Entry 8VPK (electron microscopy, 2.63 A resolution); this record covers chains A and E of the 35 polymer chains in the assembly.

# Chain A
Molecule: 23S ribosomal RNA
From: Mycolicibacterium smegmatis MC2 155
Sequence (3120 nucleotides; row label = number of the first residue in the row):
     1 UAAGUGUUUA AGGGCGCAUG GUGGAUGCCU UGGCACUGGG AGCCGAUGAA GGACGUAGGA
    61 GGCUGCGAUA AGCCUCGGGG AGCUGUCAAC CGAGCGUUGA UCCGAGGAUG UCCGAAUGGG
   121 GAAACCCGGC ACGAGUGAUG UCGUGUCACC AGGCGCUGAA UAUAUAGGCG UCUGGGGGGA
   181 ACGCGGGGAA GUGAAACAUC UCAGUACCCG UAGGAAGAGA AAACAAAAUG UGAUUCCGUG
   241 AGUAGUGGCG AGCGAAAGCG GAGGAUGGCU AAACCGUAUG CAUGUGAUAC CGGGUAGGGG
   301 UUGUGUGUGC GGGGUUGUGG GACCUAUCUU UCCGGCUCUA CCUGGCUGGA GGGCAGUGAG
   361 AAAAUGUUGU GGUUAGCGGA AAUGGCUUGG GAUGGCCUGC CGUAGACGGU GAGAGCCCGG
   421 UACGUGAAAA CCCGACGUCU GUCUUGAUGG UGUUCCCGAG UAGCAGCGGG CCCGUGGAAU
   481 CUGCUGUGAA UCUGCCGGGA CCACCCGGUA AGCCUGAAUA CUUCCCAGUG ACCGAUAGCG
   541 GAUUAGUACC GUGAGGGAAU GGUGAAAAGU ACCCCGGGAG GGGAGUGAAA GAGUACCUGA
   601 AACCGUGCGC UUACAAUCCG UCAGAGCCCU CGACGUGUCG UGGGGUGAUG GCGUGCCUUU
   661 UGAAGAAUGA GCCUGCGAGU CAGGGACAUG UCGCGAGGUU AACCCGGGUG GGGUAGCCGC
   721 AGCGAAAGCG AGUCUGAAUA GGGCGUAUCC ACACAAGAGU GUGUGGUGUA GUGGUGUGUU
   781 CUGGACCCGA AGCGGAGUGA UCUACCCAUG GCCAGGGUGA AGCGCGGGUA AGACCGCGUG
   841 GAGGCCCGAA CCCACUUAGG UUGAAGACUG AGGGGAUGAG CUGUGGGUAG GGGUGAAAGG
   901 CCAAUCAAAC UCCGUGAUAG CUGGUUCUCC CCGAAAUGCA UUUAGGUGCA GCGUCGCAUG
   961 UUUCUUGCCG GAGGUAGAGC UACUGGAUGG CCGAUGGGCC CCACAGGGUU ACUGACGUCA
  1021 GCCAAACUCC GAAUGCCGGU AAGUCCAAGA GUGCGGCAGU GAGACGGCGG GGGAUAAGCU
  1081 CCGUGCGUCG AGAGGGAAAC AGCCCAGAUC GCCGGCUAAG GCCCCUAAGC GUGUGCUAAG
  1141 UGGAAAAGGA UGUGCAGUCG CGAAGACAAC CAGGAGGUUG GCUUAGAAGC AGCCACCCUU
  1201 GAAAGAGUGC GUAAUAGCUC ACUGGUCAAG UGAUUGUGCG CCGAUAAUGU AGCGGGGCUC
  1261 AAGCACACCG CCGAAGCCGC GGCAGCCAAC GUGUUGGCUG GGUAGGGGAG CGUCCUGCAU
  1321 CCGGUGAAGC CGCCGAGUGA UCGAGUGGUG GAGGGUGUGG GAGUGAGAAU GCAGGCAUGA
  1381 GUAGCGAUUA GGCAAGUGAG AACCUUGCCC GCCGAAAGAC CAAGGGUUCC UGGGCCAGGC
  1441 CAGUCCGCCC AGGGUGAGUC GGGACCUAAG GCGAGGCCGA CAGGCGUAGU CGAUGGACAA
  1501 CGGGUUGAUA UUCCCGUACC CGUGUAUGUG CGUCCAUGAU GAAUCAGCGG UACUAACCAU
  1561 CCAAAACCAC CGUGACCGCA CCUUUCGGGG UGUGGCGUUG GUGGGGCUGC AUGGGACCUU
  1621 CGUUGGUAGU AGUCAAGCGA UGGGGUGACG CAGGAAGGUA GCCGUACCGG UCAGUGGUAA
  1681 UACCGGGGUA AGCCUGUAGG GAGUCAGAUA GGUAAAUCCG UCUGGCAUAU AUCCUGAGAG
  1741 GUGAUGCAUA GCCGAGUGAG GCGAAUUCGG UGAUCCUAUG CUGCCGAGAA AAGCCUCUAG
  1801 CGAGGACAUA CACGGCCCGU ACCCCAAACC AACACAGGUG GUCAGGUAGA GAAUACUAAG
  1861 GCGUACGAGU GAACUAUGGU UAAGGAACUC GGCAAAAUGC CCCCGUAACU UCGGGAGAAG
  1921 GGGGACCCAC AUGGCGUGUA AGCCUUUACG GCCCAAGCGU GAGUGGGUGG CACAAACCAG
  1981 UGAGAAGCGA CUGUUUACUA AAAACACAGG UCCGUGCGAA GUCGCAAGAC GAUGUAUACG
  2041 GACUGACGCC UGCCCGGUGC UGGAAGGUUA AGAGGACCCG UUAACUCCCU UUGGGGGUGA
  2101 AGCGGAGAAU UUAAGCCCCA GUAAACGGCG GUGGUAACUA UAACCAUCCU AAGGUAGCGA
  2161 AAUUCCUUGU CGGGUAAGUU CCGACCUGCA CGAAUGGCGU AACGACUUCU CAACUGUCUC
  2221 AACCAUAGAC UCGGCGAAAU UGCACUACGA GUAAAGAUGC UCGUUACGCG CGGCAGGACG
  2281 AAAAGACCCC GGGACCUUCA CUACAACUUG GUAUUGGUGC UCGAUACGGU UUGUGUAGGA
  2341 UAGGUGGGAG ACUGUGAAGC UCACACGCCA GUGUGGGUGG AGUCGUUGUU GAAAUACCAC
  2401 UCUGAUCGUA UUGGGCCUCU AACCUCGGAC CGUAUAUCCG GUUCAGGGAC AGUGCCUGGU
  2461 GGGUAGUUUA ACUGGGGCGG UUGCCUCCUA AAAUGUAACG GAGGCGCCCA AAGGUUCCCU
  2521 CAACCUGGAC GGCAAUCAGG UGUUGAGUGU AAGUGCACAA GGGAGCUUGA CUGCGAGACG
  2581 GACAUGUCGA GCAGGGACGA AAGUCGGGAC UAGUGAUCCG GCACCUCUGA GUGGAAGGGG
  2641 UGUCGCUCAA CGGAUAAAAG GUACCCCGGG GAUAACAGGC UGAUCUUCCC CAAGAGUCCA
  2701 UAUCGACGGG AUGGUUUGGC ACCUCGAUGU CGGCUCGUCG CAUCCUGGGG CUGGAGCAGG
  2761 UCCCAAGGGU UGGGCUGUUC GCCCAUUAAA GCGGCACGCG AGCUGGGUUU AGAACGUCGU
  2821 GAGACAGUUC GGUCUCUAUC CGCCGCGCGC GUCAGAAGCU UGAGGAAACC UGUCCCUAGU
  2881 ACGAGAGGAC CGGGACGGAC GAACCUCUGG UAUACCAGUU GUCCCACCAG GGGCACGGCU
  2941 GGAUAGCCAC GUUCGGACAG GAUAACCGCU GAAAGCAUCU AAGCGGGAAA CCUCUUCCAA
  3001 GACCAGGCUU CUCACCCUCU AGGAGGGAUA AGGCCCCCCG CAGACCACGG GAUUGAUAGA
  3061 CCAGACCUGG AAGCCUAGUA AUAGGUGCAG GGAACUGGCA CUAACCGGCC GAAAACUUAC
Not modelled in the structure: 1, 1546-1619, 2056-2152
Ligand contacts: erythromycin a (ERY): U861, A2282, A2283, A2286, A2727, G2729, U2833, C2834, U2835
What the authors report for this chain:
  - binding site for erythromycin a: A2282, U2835

# Chain E
Name: 50S Ribosomal Protein L4
From: Mycolicibacterium smegmatis MC2 155
Reference sequence: A0QSD2 (RL4_MYCS2); residue numbers follow UniProt; this construct covers 1-215
Amino-acid sequence (215 residues; row label = number of the first residue in the row):
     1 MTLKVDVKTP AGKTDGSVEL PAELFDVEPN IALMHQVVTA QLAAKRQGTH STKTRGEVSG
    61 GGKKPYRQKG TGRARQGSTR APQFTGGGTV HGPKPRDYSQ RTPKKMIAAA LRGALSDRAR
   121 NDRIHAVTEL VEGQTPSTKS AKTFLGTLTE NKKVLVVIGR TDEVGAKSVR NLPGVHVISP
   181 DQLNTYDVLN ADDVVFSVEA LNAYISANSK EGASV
Not modelled in the structure: 1, 211-215

# Chain A / chain E interface
Pairs across the interface - 164 pairs, chain A then chain E:
  C34(A) with Ser-51(E), sugar contact
  A35(A) with Gln-47(E), base contact; Thr-49(E), base contact; Ser-51(E), sugar contact; Pro-95(E), sugar contact
  C36(A) with Thr-49(E), sugar contact
  C401(A) with Lys-139(E), base contact
  G402(A) with Thr-138(E), base contact; Lys-142(E), hydrogen bond to the base
  U403(A) with Pro-136(E), sugar contact; Thr-138(E), hydrogen bond to the phosphate; Lys-167(E), hydrogen bond to the sugar; Ser-168(E), sugar contact
  A404(A) with Thr-138(E), hydrogen bond to the phosphate; Asn-171(E), phosphate contact
  G405(A) with Asn-171(E), sugar contact; Pro-173(E), base contact
  A406(A) with Asn-171(E), phosphate contact
  A422(A) with Arg-170(E), hydrogen bond to the sugar
  U529(A) with Gln-47(E), hydrogen bond to the base
  G530(A) with Gln-47(E), hydrogen bond to the sugar; Thr-49(E), hydrogen bond to the base
  A531(A) with Leu-42(E), hydrogen bond to the base; Ala-43(E), base contact; Arg-46(E), phosphate contact; Gln-47(E), hydrogen bond to the phosphate
  C532(A) with Arg-46(E), salt bridge to the phosphate; His-50(E), salt bridge to the phosphate
  U536(A) with Thr-85(E), hydrogen bond to the base; Gly-86(E), phosphate contact
  A537(A) with Thr-85(E), phosphate contact; Gly-86(E), hydrogen bond to the phosphate
  G538(A) with Thr-89(E), hydrogen bond to the phosphate
  C539(A) with Thr-52(E), phosphate contact; Lys-53(E), hydrogen bond to the phosphate
  G540(A) with Lys-53(E), phosphate contact; Val-58(E), phosphate contact; Ser-59(E), hydrogen bond to the sugar; Arg-80(E), sugar contact
  G557(A) with Gly-60(E), phosphate contact; Gly-61(E), hydrogen bond to the phosphate; Thr-79(E), phosphate contact
  A558(A) with Arg-80(E), salt bridge to the phosphate
  G675(A) with Thr-85(E), base contact
  G677(A) with Pro-82(E), sugar contact
  A678(A) with Val-90(E), sugar contact; His-91(E), phosphate contact
  G679(A) with His-91(E), phosphate contact
  U680(A) with His-91(E), stacking on the base
  C681(A) with Arg-96(E), hydrogen bond to the phosphate
  A682(A) with Arg-96(E), salt bridge to the phosphate
  G684(A) with Arg-101(E), hydrogen bond to the base
  U691(A) with Ala-32(E), sugar contact
  C692(A) with Asn-30(E), hydrogen bond to the phosphate; Leu-33(E), sugar contact; Met-106(E), sugar contact
  G693(A) with Lys-105(E), hydrogen bond to the sugar
  G698(A) with Lys-105(E), salt bridge to the phosphate
  U699(A) with Pro-103(E), phosphate contact; Lys-105(E), salt bridge to the phosphate
  U700(A) with Arg-101(E), hydrogen bond to the phosphate; Thr-102(E), phosphate contact; Pro-103(E), phosphate contact; Lys-104(E), hydrogen bond to the phosphate
  A701(A) with Arg-101(E), salt bridge to the phosphate
  G706(A) with Arg-160(E), hydrogen bond to the sugar; Gln-182(E), hydrogen bond to the sugar
  G708(A) with Gln-41(E), base contact; His-176(E), hydrogen bond to the base; Ile-178(E), base contact; Asn-184(E), base contact; Asp-187(E), hydrogen bond to the base
  U709(A) with Gln-41(E), hydrogen bond to the sugar; Ala-44(E), sugar contact; Lys-45(E), base contact; Asn-184(E), hydrogen bond to the sugar
  G710(A) with Gln-41(E), hydrogen bond to the phosphate; Ile-107(E), phosphate contact; Asp-181(E), hydrogen bond to the sugar; Gln-182(E), hydrogen bond to the base; Leu-183(E), sugar contact; Asn-184(E), sugar contact
  G711(A) with Ile-107(E), phosphate contact; Ala-108(E), phosphate contact; Asp-181(E), sugar contact
  G713(A) with Lys-104(E), hydrogen bond to the base
  G773(A) with Arg-101(E), phosphate contact; Pro-103(E), base contact; Met-106(E), hydrogen bond to the base
  G774(A) with Gln-36(E), hydrogen bond to the base; Arg-101(E), salt bridge to the phosphate; Thr-102(E), sugar contact; Pro-103(E), sugar contact
  U775(A) with Gln-36(E), sugar contact; Gln-100(E), sugar contact; Arg-101(E), phosphate contact
  G784(A) with Thr-54(E), base contact
  C786(A) with His-91(E), hydrogen bond to the sugar
  C787(A) with Pro-82(E), phosphate contact; Val-90(E), sugar contact; His-91(E), phosphate contact
  C788(A) with Arg-55(E), salt bridge to the phosphate; Arg-75(E), sugar contact; Pro-82(E), sugar contact; Gln-83(E), hydrogen bond to the sugar
  G789(A) with Arg-55(E), salt bridge to the phosphate; Lys-64(E), hydrogen bond to the phosphate; Gln-68(E), hydrogen bond to the sugar; Arg-75(E), sugar contact; Gln-76(E), sugar contact; Gly-77(E), hydrogen bond to the phosphate; Ser-78(E), phosphate contact
  A790(A) with Lys-64(E), salt bridge to the phosphate; Gln-68(E), hydrogen bond to the sugar; Gln-76(E), phosphate contact; Gly-77(E), phosphate contact
  A791(A) with Lys-64(E), phosphate contact
  U911(A) with Lys-63(E), salt bridge to the phosphate
  C912(A) with Lys-63(E), phosphate contact
  C913(A) with Gly-62(E), phosphate contact
  G916(A) with Thr-54(E), base contact; Arg-55(E), hydrogen bond to the sugar; Gly-56(E), phosphate contact
  U922(A) with Arg-75(E), hydrogen bond to the base
  G1317(A) with Tyr-186(E), hydrogen bond to the sugar
  C1318(A) with Asn-190(E), sugar contact
  A1319(A) with Lys-153(E), salt bridge to the phosphate
  G1359(A) with His-35(E), hydrogen bond to the sugar
  G1360(A) with His-35(E), salt bridge to the phosphate; Thr-39(E), sugar contact
  G1361(A) with Arg-46(E), hydrogen bond to the sugar
  A1362(A) with Arg-96(E), salt bridge to the phosphate
  G1363(A) with Thr-52(E), base contact; Thr-89(E), hydrogen bond to the base; His-91(E), sugar contact; Gly-92(E), sugar contact; Pro-93(E), base contact
  A1369(A) with Gln-83(E), base contact
  U1370(A) with Gly-72(E), base contact; Arg-73(E), hydrogen bond to the base; Ala-74(E), phosphate contact; Arg-75(E), base contact
  G1371(A) with Ala-74(E), phosphate contact; Gln-76(E), hydrogen bond to the sugar; Gln-83(E), hydrogen bond to the base
  C1372(A) with Arg-73(E), salt bridge to the phosphate; Gln-76(E), sugar contact; Gln-83(E), sugar contact; Phe-84(E), sugar contact; Thr-85(E), hydrogen bond to the sugar
  A1373(A) with Thr-85(E), hydrogen bond to the sugar
  A2283(A) with Gly-70(E), hydrogen bond to the phosphate; Gly-72(E), phosphate contact
  A2284(A) with Lys-69(E), hydrogen bond to the sugar; Gly-70(E), hydrogen bond to the phosphate; Gly-72(E), phosphate contact; Arg-75(E), base contact
  G2285(A) with Lys-69(E), salt bridge to the phosphate
  C2667(A) with Gln-68(E), phosphate contact; Lys-69(E), phosphate contact
  G2668(A) with Gln-68(E), hydrogen bond to the phosphate; Lys-69(E), salt bridge to the phosphate; Arg-75(E), phosphate contact
  G2669(A) with Arg-75(E), salt bridge to the phosphate
Other interface residues (no listed pair), chain A (82 interface residues in all): C423, G546, C676, G707, G712, U1320
Other interface residues (no listed pair), chain E (92 interface residues in all): Val-37, Glu-57, Tyr-66, Thr-71, Ala-81, Gly-87, Tyr-98, Ser-137, Lys-152, Leu-172, Val-177

# Summary
82 residues of chain A face 92 of chain E across their interface, with 55 hydrogen bonds, 19 salt bridges and
1 aromatic stacking contact. Polar contacts include G402(A)/Lys-142(E), U529(A)/Gln-47(E) and
G530(A)/Thr-49(E). Ligands of chain A: erythromycin a. The paper reports a binding site for erythromycin a at
A2282(A) and U2835(A).
Chain A is 23S ribosomal RNA and chain E is 50S Ribosomal Protein L4, both from Mycolicibacterium smegmatis
MC2 155; the structure, Structure of Mycobacterium smegmatis 50S ribosomal subunit bound to HflX and
erythromycin:50S-HflX-B-Ery, was determined by electron microscopy, deposited together with 8VIO, 8VK0, 8VK7,
8VKI, 8VKW, 8VR4, 8VR8 and 8VRL.
